9MT2 - chains A and F of the 9 polymer chains in the assembly; structure by electron microscopy, 2.90 A resolution.

Chain A:
Protein: Pre-glycoprotein polyprotein GP complex
Organism: Mammarenavirus machupoense
Reference sequence: Q8AZ57 (Q8AZ57_MACHU); residues 1-58 here = UniProt positions 1-58
Sequence (58 residues; each row starts with the number of its first residue):
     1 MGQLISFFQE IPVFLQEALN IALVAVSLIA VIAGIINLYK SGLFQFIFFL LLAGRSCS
Unresolved in the structure: 1, 58
Construct notes: engineered mutation Ala-33 (Lys in Q8AZ57)
Metal / ion sites: Zn2+: Cys-57 (shared with His-470(F), Cys-478(F), Cys-480(F) of chain F)

Chain F:
Protein: Pre-glycoprotein polyprotein GP complex
Organism: Mammarenavirus machupoense
Reference sequence: Q8AZ57 (Q8AZ57_MACHU); residues 263-496 here = UniProt positions 263-496
Sequence (234 residues; row label = number of the first residue in the row):
   263 AFFSWSLTDS SGKDMPGGYC LEEWMLIAAK MKCFGNTAVA KCNQNHDSEF CDMLRLFDYN
   323 KNAIKTLNDE AKKEINLLSQ AVNALISDNL LMKNKIKELM SIPYCNYTKF WYVNHTLTGQ
   383 HTLPRCWLIR NGSYLNTSEF RNDWILESDH LISEMLSKEY AERQGKTPIT LVDICFWSTI
   443 FFTASLFLHL VGIPTHRHLK GEACPLPHKL DSFGGCRCGK YPRLKKPTIW HKRH
Unresolved in the structure: 263-279
Disulfide bonds: Cys-282/Cys-295, Cys-304/Cys-313, Cys-367/Cys-388
Covalent attachments: N-acetylglucosamine (NAG) linked to Asn-368, Asn-376, Asn-393, Asn-398
Construct notes: conflict Ala-333 (Ser in Q8AZ57), Ala-343 (Thr in Q8AZ57)
Metal / ion sites: Zn2+ site 1: His-458, His-460, Cys-466, His-496; Zn2+ site 2: His-470, Cys-478, Cys-480 (shared with Cys-57(A) of chain A)

Chain A / chain F interface:
Residue-residue contacts (65; chain A residue first):
  Gln-3(A) / Thr-432(F)  hydrogen bond
  Phe-7(A) / Thr-432(F)
  Phe-7(A) / Leu-433(F)  hydrophobic
  Phe-7(A) / Ile-436(F)  hydrophobic
  Phe-14(A) / Pro-430(F)  hydrophobic
  Glu-17(A) / Lys-428(F)
  Leu-19(A) / Arg-425(F)
  Leu-19(A) / Thr-429(F)
  Asn-20(A) / Lys-428(F)  hydrogen bond (side chain-backbone)
  Asn-20(A) / Thr-429(F)  hydrogen bond
  Asn-20(A) / Leu-433(F)
  Leu-23(A) / Leu-433(F)  hydrophobic
  Val-24(A) / Leu-433(F)  hydrophobic
  Val-26(A) / Cys-437(F)  hydrophobic
  Ser-27(A) / Ile-436(F)
  Ser-27(A) / Cys-437(F)  hydrogen bond (side chain-backbone)
  Ser-27(A) / Ser-440(F)
  Ala-30(A) / Ser-440(F)
  Ala-30(A) / Phe-444(F)
  Val-31(A) / Ser-440(F)
  Ala-33(A) / Phe-444(F)  hydrophobic
  Gly-34(A) / Phe-443(F)
  Gly-34(A) / Phe-444(F)
  Gly-34(A) / Ser-447(F)
  Ile-35(A) / Phe-443(F)
  Asn-37(A) / Phe-444(F)
  Asn-37(A) / Ser-447(F)  hydrogen bond
  Asn-37(A) / His-451(F)
  Leu-38(A) / Phe-443(F)  hydrophobic
  Leu-38(A) / Ser-447(F)
  Lys-40(A) / His-451(F)
  Ser-41(A) / Leu-450(F)
  Ser-41(A) / His-451(F)
  Ser-41(A) / Ile-455(F)  hydrogen bond (backbone-backbone)
  Gly-42(A) / Thr-457(F)
  Leu-43(A) / Leu-450(F)  hydrophobic
  Leu-43(A) / Ile-455(F)  hydrophobic
  Gln-45(A) / Thr-457(F)
  Phe-46(A) / Pro-456(F)
  Phe-46(A) / Trp-492(F)  hydrophobic
  Phe-48(A) / Lys-471(F)
  Phe-49(A) / Thr-457(F)
  Phe-49(A) / His-458(F)
  Phe-49(A) / Arg-459(F)
  Phe-49(A) / Lys-471(F)
  Phe-49(A) / Leu-472(F)
  Phe-49(A) / Trp-492(F)  hydrophobic
  Leu-52(A) / Lys-471(F)
  Ala-53(A) / Leu-472(F)
  Ala-53(A) / Asp-473(F)
  Gly-54(A) / Lys-471(F)  hydrogen bond (backbone-backbone)
  Gly-54(A) / Leu-472(F)
  Gly-54(A) / Asp-473(F)
  Gly-54(A) / Gly-477(F)
  Gly-54(A) / Cys-478(F)
  Gly-54(A) / Arg-479(F)
  Gly-54(A) / Arg-485(F)
  Arg-55(A) / Arg-479(F)
  Ser-56(A) / Lys-471(F)
  Ser-56(A) / Cys-478(F)  hydrogen bond (backbone-side chain)
  Cys-57(A) / Pro-469(F)
  Cys-57(A) / His-470(F)  hydrogen bond
  Cys-57(A) / Lys-471(F)
  Cys-57(A) / Cys-478(F)  hydrophobic
  Cys-57(A) / Cys-480(F)  hydrophobic
Also at the interface, not in a pair above, chain A (32 interface residues in all): Leu-4
Also at the interface, not in a pair above, chain F (35 interface residues in all): Ile-431, Val-434, Asp-435, Leu-448, Gly-454

Overview:
The interface between chain A and chain F involves 32 residues on one side and 35 on the other; the contacts
include 9 hydrogen bonds. Polar contacts include Gln-3(A)/Thr-432(F), Asn-20(A)/Lys-428(F) and
Asn-20(A)/Thr-429(F). Covalently linked N-acetylglucosamine: at Asn-368(F), Asn-376(F), Asn-393(F) and
Asn-398(F).
Chain A is Pre-glycoprotein polyprotein GP complex and chain F is Pre-glycoprotein polyprotein GP complex,
both from Mammarenavirus machupoense; the structure, Structure of the Machupo virus glycoprotein complex, was
determined by electron microscopy.
